Entry 9GIM (electron microscopy, 4.11 A resolution (low resolution: residue-level contacts below are approximate; hydrogen-bond / salt-bridge calls are withheld)); this record covers chain A.

Chain A:
Protein: Isoform 5 of E3 ubiquitin-protein ligase NEDD4-like
From: Homo sapiens
Notes: EC 2.3.2.26, 2.3.2.36
UniProtKB: Q96PU5 (NED4L_HUMAN), isoform Q96PU5-5; residues 1-955 here = UniProt positions 1-955
Chain sequence (959 residues; each row starts with the number of its first residue; numbers below 1 keep their minus sign (Gly-3 is residue -3)):
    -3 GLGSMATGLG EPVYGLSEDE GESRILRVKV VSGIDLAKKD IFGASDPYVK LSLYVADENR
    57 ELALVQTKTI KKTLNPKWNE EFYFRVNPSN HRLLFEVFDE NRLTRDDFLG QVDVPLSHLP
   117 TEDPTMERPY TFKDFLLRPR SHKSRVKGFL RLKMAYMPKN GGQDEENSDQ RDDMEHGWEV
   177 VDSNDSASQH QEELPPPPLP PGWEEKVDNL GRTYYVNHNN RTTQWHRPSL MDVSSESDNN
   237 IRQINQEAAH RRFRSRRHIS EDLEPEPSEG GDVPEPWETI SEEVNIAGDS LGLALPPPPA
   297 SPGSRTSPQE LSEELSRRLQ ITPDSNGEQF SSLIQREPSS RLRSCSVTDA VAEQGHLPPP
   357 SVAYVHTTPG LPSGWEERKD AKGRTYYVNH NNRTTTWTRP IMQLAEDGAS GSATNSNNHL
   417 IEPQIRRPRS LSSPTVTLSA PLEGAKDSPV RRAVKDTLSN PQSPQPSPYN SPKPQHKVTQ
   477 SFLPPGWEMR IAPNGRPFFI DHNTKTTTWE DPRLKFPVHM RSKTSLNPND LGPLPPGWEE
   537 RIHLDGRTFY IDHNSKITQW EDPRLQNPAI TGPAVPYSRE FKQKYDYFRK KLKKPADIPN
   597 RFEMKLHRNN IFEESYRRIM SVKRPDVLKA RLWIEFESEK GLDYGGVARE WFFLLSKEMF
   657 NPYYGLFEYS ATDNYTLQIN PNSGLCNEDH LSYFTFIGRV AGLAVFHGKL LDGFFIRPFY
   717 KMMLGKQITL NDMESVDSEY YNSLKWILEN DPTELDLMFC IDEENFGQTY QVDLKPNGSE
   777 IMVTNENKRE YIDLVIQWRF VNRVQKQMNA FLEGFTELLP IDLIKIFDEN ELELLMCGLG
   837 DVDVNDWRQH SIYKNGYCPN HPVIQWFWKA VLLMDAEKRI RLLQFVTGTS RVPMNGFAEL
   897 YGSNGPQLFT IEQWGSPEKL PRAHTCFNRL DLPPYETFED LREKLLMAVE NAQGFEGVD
Unresolved in the structure: -3 to 8, 157-190, 259-526, 950-955
Construct notes: expression tag (-3 to 0)
UniProt features mapped onto this chain:
  - modified residue: Ala2 (N-acetylalanine), Ser312 (Phosphoserine), Thr318 (Phosphothreonine), Ser342 (Phosphoserine)
  - natural variant: Pro355 (P355L: Impaired ability to inhibit SCNN)
From the paper describing this entry:
  - mutagenesis - R98A/T100A/R101A, R98A/T100A/R101A/N205A/R208A/H214A, R537A/H549A/K552A: increased catalytic activity
  - post-translational modification sites: Ser342, Ser428, Lys580 (citing earlier work)
  - mutagenesis - M122L: unchanged binding to LUVs

Overview:
The paper reports that R98A/T100A/R101A, R98A/T100A/R101A/N205A/R208A/H214A and R537A/H549A/K552A increase
catalytic activity; modification sites Ser342, Ser428 and Lys580.
Chain A is Isoform 5 of E3 ubiquitin-protein ligase NEDD4-like (Homo sapiens); the structure, Full-lenght
Nedd4-2 E3 ubiquitin ligase in presence of Ca2+, was determined by electron microscopy (same publication as
9GIK).
